Entry 4V1X (X-ray diffraction, 2.20 A resolution); this record covers chains A and D of the 6 polymer chains in the assembly.

== Chain A (and D) ==
Name: Atrazine chlorohydrolase
Source organism: Pseudomonas SP. adp
Notes: EC 3.8.1.8; chain D of this document is another copy of the same molecule, construct and numbering; everything in this record applies to it too
UniProt: P72156 (ATZA_PSESD); numbering as in UniProt (aligned over 1-474)
Sequence (494 residues; row label = number of the first residue in the row; numbers below 1 keep their minus sign (Met-19 is residue -19)):
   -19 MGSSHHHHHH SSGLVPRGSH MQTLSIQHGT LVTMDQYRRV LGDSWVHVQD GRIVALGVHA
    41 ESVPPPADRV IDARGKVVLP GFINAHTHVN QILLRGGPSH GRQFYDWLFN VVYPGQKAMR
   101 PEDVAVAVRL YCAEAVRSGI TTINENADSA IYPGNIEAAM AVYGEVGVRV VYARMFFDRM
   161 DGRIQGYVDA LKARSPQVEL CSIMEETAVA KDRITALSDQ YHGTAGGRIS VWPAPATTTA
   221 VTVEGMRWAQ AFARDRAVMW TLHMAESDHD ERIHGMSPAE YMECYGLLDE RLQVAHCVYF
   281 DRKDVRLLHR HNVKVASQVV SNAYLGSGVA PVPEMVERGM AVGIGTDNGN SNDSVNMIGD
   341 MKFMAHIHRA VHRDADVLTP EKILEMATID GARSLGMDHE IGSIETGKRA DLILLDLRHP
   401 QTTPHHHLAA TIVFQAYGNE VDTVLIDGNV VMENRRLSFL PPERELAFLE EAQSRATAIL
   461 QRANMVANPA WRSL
Unresolved in the structure: -19 to 1
Differences from the reference sequence: expression tag (-19 to 0)
Ion coordination: Fe ion: His66, Asp327
What the authors report for this chain:
  - Fe ion coordination: His66, His68, His243, His276, Asp327
  - binding site for Fe ion: His66, His68, His243, Glu246, His276, Asp327, Asn328
  - contacts within the chain: Val69-Glu125 (hydrogen bond), Thr219-Ile253, Ile63-Ala367 (backbone contact)
  - catalytic residues: Glu246, Asp327 (proposed by the authors, not directly observed)
  - catalytic residues: His243
  - specificity-determining residues: Phe84, Asn328, Ser331 (citing earlier work)
  - self-association interface (contacts with another copy of this molecule): Ala170, Met256, Tyr261

== Interface between chain A and chain D ==
Contacting residue pairs (24; chain A residue first):
  Arg282(A) with Glu314(D); His352(D), hydrogen bond
  Lys283(A) with Asp354(D)
  Arg286(A) with Glu317(D); Asp354(D), salt bridge; Asp356(D), hydrogen bond (side chain-backbone); Val357(D)
  His289(A) with Glu317(D), salt bridge
  Arg290(A) with Asp356(D), salt bridge
  Glu314(A) with Arg282(D); Glu314(D); Arg318(D), salt bridge
  Glu317(A) with Arg286(D); His289(D), salt bridge; Arg318(D), salt bridge
  Arg318(A) with Glu314(D), salt bridge; Glu317(D), salt bridge; Arg318(D)
  His352(A) with Arg282(D), hydrogen bond
  Asp354(A) with Lys283(D); Arg286(D), salt bridge
  Asp356(A) with Arg286(D); Arg290(D), salt bridge
  Val357(A) with Arg286(D)

== Overview ==
Chain A and chain D each contribute 12 residues to their interface, with 3 hydrogen bonds and 10 salt bridges.
Polar pairs include Arg286(A)-Asp354(D), His289(A)-Glu317(D) and Arg290(A)-Asp356(D). His66(A) and Asp327(A)
coordinate a Fe ion ion. From the paper: catalytic residues Glu246(A), Asp327(A) and His243(A); a binding site
for Fe ion at His66(A), His68(A) and His243(A) among others.
Chain A and chain D are both Atrazine chlorohydrolase (Pseudomonas SP. adp); the structure, The structure of
the hexameric atrazine chlorohydrolase, AtzA, was determined by X-ray diffraction (same publication as 4V1Y).
